Entry 7PEW (electron microscopy, 4.60 A resolution (low resolution: residue-level contacts below are approximate; hydrogen-bond / salt-bridge calls are withheld)); this record covers chains B and J of the 10 polymer chains in the assembly.

Chain B:
Name: Histone H4
Organism: Homo sapiens
UniProtKB: P62805 (H4_HUMAN); residues 0-102 here correspond to UniProt positions 1-103 (UniProt number = residue number + 1)
Amino-acid sequence (103 residues; row label = number of the first residue in the row; numbering starts at 0):
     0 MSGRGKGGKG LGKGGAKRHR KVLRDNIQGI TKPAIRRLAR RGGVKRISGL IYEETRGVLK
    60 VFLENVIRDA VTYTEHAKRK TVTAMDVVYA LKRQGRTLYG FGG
Unresolved in the structure: 0-19
UniProt features mapped onto this chain:
  - DNA-binding region: Lys-16 to Lys-20
  - modified residue: Ser-1 (N-acetylserine), Arg-3 (Asymmetric dimethylarginine), Lys-5 (N6-(2-hydroxyisobutyryl)lysine), Lys-8 (N6-(2-hydroxyisobutyryl)lysine), Lys-12 (N6-(2-hydroxyisobutyryl)lysine), Lys-16 (N6-(2-hydroxyisobutyryl)lysine), Lys-20 (N6,N6,N6-trimethyllysine), Lys-31 (N6-(2-hydroxyisobutyryl)lysine), Lys-44 (N6-(2-hydroxyisobutyryl)lysine), Ser-47 (Phosphoserine), Tyr-51 (Phosphotyrosine), Lys-59 (N6-(2-hydroxyisobutyryl)lysine), Lys-77 (N6-(2-hydroxyisobutyryl)lysine), Lys-79 (N6-(2-hydroxyisobutyryl)lysine), Thr-80 (Phosphothreonine), Tyr-88 (Phosphotyrosine), Lys-91 (N6-(2-hydroxyisobutyryl)lysine)
  - cross-link (Glycyl lysine isopeptide (Lys-Gly)): Lys-12 (interchain with G-Cter in SUMO2), Lys-20 (interchain with G-Cter in SUMO2), Lys-31 (interchain with G-Cter in SUMO2), Lys-59 (interchain with G-Cter in SUMO2), Lys-79 (interchain with G-Cter in SUMO2), Lys-91 (interchain with G-Cter in SUMO2)

Chain J:
Molecule: 176-nt DNA strand
Organism: synthetic construct
Sequence (176 nucleotides; numbered 525 to 700; the number before each row is that of its first residue):
   525 GCTCGGGTCC GGCACTGGAA CAGGATGTAT ATATGTGACA CGTGCCTGGA GACTAGGGAG
   585 TAATCCCCTT GGCGGTTAAA ACGCGGGGGA CAGCGCGTAC GTGCGTTTAA GCGGTGCTAG
   645 AGCTGTCTAC GACCAATTGA GCGGCCTCGG CACCGGGATT CTCCAGGGGA TCCGGA

How chain B and chain J interact:
Residue-residue contacts - 14 pairs, chain B then chain J:
  Arg-35(B) / DG625(J)
  Arg-39(B) / DG625(J)
  Arg-45(B) / DA623(J)
  Arg-45(B) / DC624(J)
  Arg-45(B) / DG625(J)
  Ile-46(B) / DC624(J)
  Ile-46(B) / DG625(J)
  Ser-47(B) / DC624(J)
  Gly-48(B) / DC624(J)
  Arg-78(B) / DA645(J)
  Lys-79(B) / DG644(J)
  Lys-79(B) / DA645(J)
  Thr-80(B) / DG644(J)
  Thr-80(B) / DA645(J)
Also at the interface, not in a pair above, chain B (11 interface residues in all): Lys-44, Lys-77
Also at the interface, not in a pair above, chain J (6 interface residues in all): DG646

In short:
11 residues of chain B and 6 residues of chain J are in contact. Curated annotation (UniProt) lists a
DNA-binding region on chain B.
Here chain B is Histone H4 (Homo sapiens) and chain J is a 176-nt DNA strand (synthetic construct). Entry 7PEW
(Nucleosome 1 of the 4x177 nucleosome array containing H1) was determined by electron microscopy, deposited
together with 7PET, 7PEU, 7PEV, 7PEX, 7PEY, 7PEZ and 16 further entries.
